Entry 3T0C (X-ray diffraction, 2.19 A resolution); this record covers chain A.

== Chain A ==
Protein: 5-methyltetrahydropteroyltriglutamate--homocysteine methyltransferase
From: Streptococcus mutans
Notes: EC 2.1.1.14
UniProtKB: Q8CWX6 (METE_STRMU); residues 1-745 here = UniProt positions 1-745
Chain sequence (779 residues; numbered -33 to 745; the number before each row is that of its first residue; numbers below 1 keep their minus sign (Met-33 is residue -33)):
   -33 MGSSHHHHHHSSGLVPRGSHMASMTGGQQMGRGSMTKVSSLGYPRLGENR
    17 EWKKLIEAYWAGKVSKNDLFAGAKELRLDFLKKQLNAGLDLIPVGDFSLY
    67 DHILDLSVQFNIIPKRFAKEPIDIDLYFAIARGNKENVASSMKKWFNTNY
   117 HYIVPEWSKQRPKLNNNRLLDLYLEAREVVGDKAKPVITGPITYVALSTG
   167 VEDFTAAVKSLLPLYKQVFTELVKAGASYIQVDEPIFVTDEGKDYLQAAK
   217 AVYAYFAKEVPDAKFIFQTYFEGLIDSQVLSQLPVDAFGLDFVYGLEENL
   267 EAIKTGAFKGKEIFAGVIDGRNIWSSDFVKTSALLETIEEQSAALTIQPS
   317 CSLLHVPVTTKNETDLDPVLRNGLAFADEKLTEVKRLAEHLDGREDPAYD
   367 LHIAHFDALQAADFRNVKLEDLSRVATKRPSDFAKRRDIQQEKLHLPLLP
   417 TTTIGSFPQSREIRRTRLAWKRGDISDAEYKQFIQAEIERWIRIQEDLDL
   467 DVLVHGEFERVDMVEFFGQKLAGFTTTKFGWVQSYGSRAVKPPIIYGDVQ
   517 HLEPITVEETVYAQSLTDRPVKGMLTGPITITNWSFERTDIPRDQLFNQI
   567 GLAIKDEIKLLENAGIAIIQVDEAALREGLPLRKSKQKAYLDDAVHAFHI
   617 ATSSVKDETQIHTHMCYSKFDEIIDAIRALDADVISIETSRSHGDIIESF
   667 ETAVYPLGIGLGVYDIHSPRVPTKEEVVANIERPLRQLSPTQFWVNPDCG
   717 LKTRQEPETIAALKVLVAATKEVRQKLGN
Disordered / not traced: -33 to -1, 101, 427-428, 434, 437-438, 731, 744-745
Differences from the reference sequence: expression tag (-33 to 0)
Curated features (UniProtKB/Swiss-Prot):
  - active site: His683 (Proton donor)
  - binding site (5-methyltetrahydropteroyltri-L-glutamate): Lys19, Asn115, Asp478, Tyr501, Arg504, Ala505, Trp550
  - binding site (L-homocysteine): Ile420 to Ser422, Glu473, Asp588
  - binding site (L-methionine): Ile420 to Ser422, Glu473, Asp588
  - binding site (Zn(2+)): His630, Cys632, Glu654, Cys715
Metal / ion sites: Zn2+: His630, Cys632, Glu654, Cys715

== In short ==
His630, Cys632, Glu654 and Cys715 form the Zn2+ site. From UniProt: active-site residue His683, 7 residues
binding 5-methyltetrahydropteroyltri-L-glutamate, 5 L-homocysteine-binding residues and 5 L-methionine-binding
residues.
Chain A is 5-methyltetrahydropteroyltriglutamate--homocysteine methyltransferase (Streptococcus mutans); the
structure, Crystal structure of Streptococcus mutans MetE complexed with Zinc, was determined by X-ray
diffraction, deposited together with 3L7R.
